1YNW - chains C and A of the 4 polymer chains in the assembly; structure by X-ray diffraction, 3.00 A resolution.

== Chain C ==
Molecule: 18-nt DNA strand
Sequence (18 nucleotides; each row starts with the number of its first residue):
   401 TTAGGTCACGAAGGTCAA

== Chain A ==
Protein: Vitamin D3 Receptor
Organism: Homo sapiens
Notes: fragment: DNA-binding Domain (Residues 16-125)
UniProtKB: P11473 (VDR_HUMAN); numbering as in UniProt (aligned over 16-125)
Chain sequence (110 residues; numbered 16 to 125; the number before each row is that of its first residue):
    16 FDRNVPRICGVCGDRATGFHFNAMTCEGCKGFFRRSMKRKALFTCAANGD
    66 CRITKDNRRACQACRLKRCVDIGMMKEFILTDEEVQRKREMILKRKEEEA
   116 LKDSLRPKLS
Unresolved in the structure: 16-17, 114-125
Construct notes: engineered mutation Ala61 (Pro in P11473), Ala62 (Phe in P11473), Ala75 (His in P11473)
Ion coordination: Zn2+ site 1: Cys24, Cys27, Cys41, Cys44; Zn2+ site 2: Cys60, Cys66, Cys76, Cys79

== How chain C and chain A interact ==
Residue-residue contacts (13; chain C residue first):
  DT402(C) with Arg18(A), salt bridge to the phosphate; Phe34(A), sugar contact
  DA403(C) with His35(A), phosphate contact; Phe36(A), hydrogen bond to the phosphate; Phe93(A), phosphate contact; Leu95(A), phosphate contact
  DG404(C) with Phe36(A), phosphate contact; Lys45(A), hydrogen bond to the base; Arg49(A), salt bridge to the phosphate; Ile94(A), phosphate contact; Leu95(A), hydrogen bond to the phosphate; Val100(A), phosphate contact
  DG405(C) with Val100(A), phosphate contact
Interface residues without a listed pair, chain A (14 interface residues in all): Arg22, Gly33, Asn37, Arg104

== Summary ==
4 residues of chain C and 14 residues of chain A are in contact; the contacts include 3 hydrogen bonds and 2
salt bridges. Among the polar pairs are DG404(C)-Lys45(A), DA403(C)-Phe36(A) and DG404(C)-Leu95(A). Cys24(A),
Cys27(A), Cys41(A) and Cys44(A) coordinate Zn2+ site 1.
Chain C is an 18-nt DNA strand and chain A is Vitamin D3 Receptor (Homo sapiens); the structure, Crystal
Structure of Vitamin D Receptor and 9-cis Retinoic Acid Receptor DNA-Binding Domains Bound to a ..., was
determined by X-ray diffraction.
